2NXM - chains A and B of the 3 polymer chains in the assembly; structure by X-ray diffraction, 2.25 A resolution.

# Chain A (and B)
Name: Protease retropepsin
Organism: HIV-1 M:B_ARV2/SF2
Notes: EC 3.4.23.16; chain B of this document is another copy of the same molecule, construct and numbering; everything in this record applies to it too
UniProt: O38732 (O38732_9HIV1); numbering as in UniProt (aligned over 1-99)
Sequence (99 residues; each row starts with the number of its first residue):
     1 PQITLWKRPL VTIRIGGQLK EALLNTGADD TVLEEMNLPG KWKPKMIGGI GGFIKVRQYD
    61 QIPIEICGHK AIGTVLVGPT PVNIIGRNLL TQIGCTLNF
Sequence notes: engineered mutation Lys7 (Gln in O38732), Asn25 (Asp in O38732)

# Chain A / chain B interface
Contacting residue pairs (91; chain A residue first):
  Pro1(A) with Leu97(B); Asn98(B); Phe99(B), hydrogen bond (backbone-backbone)
  Gln2(A) with Thr96(B); Leu97(B); Asn98(B), hydrogen bond
  Ile3(A) with Thr96(B); Leu97(B), hydrogen bond (backbone-backbone); Phe99(B), hydrophobic
  Leu5(A) with Thr26(B); Arg87(B), hydrogen bond (backbone-side chain); Thr91(B); Cys95(B)
  Trp6(A) with Arg87(B), hydrogen bond (backbone-side chain); Thr91(B)
  Lys7(A) with Arg87(B)
  Arg8(A) with Asp29(B), salt bridge; Arg87(B)
  Pro9(A) with Thr26(B); Arg87(B)
  Leu23(A) with Gly27(B)
  Leu24(A) with Thr26(B), hydrogen bond (backbone-side chain); Leu97(B), hydrophobic; Phe99(B), hydrophobic
  Asn25(A) with Asn25(B); Thr26(B); Gly27(B), hydrogen bond (side chain-backbone)
  Thr26(A) with Pro9(B); Leu24(B), hydrogen bond (side chain-backbone); Asn25(B); Thr26(B), hydrogen bond (backbone-side chain); Leu97(B)
  Gly27(A) with Asn25(B)
  Asp29(A) with Arg8(B), salt bridge
  Ile50(A) with Gly49(B); Ile50(B); Gly51(B), hydrogen bond (backbone-backbone); Gly52(B)
  Gly51(A) with Gly51(B); Gly52(B)
  Gly52(A) with Ile50(B); Gly51(B)
  Ile54(A) with Ile50(B); Gly51(B)
  Cys67(A) with Phe99(B), hydrophobic
  His69(A) with Phe99(B)
  Pro79(A) with Ile50(B)
  Thr80(A) with Ile50(B)
  Pro81(A) with Gly49(B); Ile50(B)
  Ile84(A) with Ile50(B), hydrophobic
  Arg87(A) with Leu5(B), hydrogen bond (side chain-backbone); Trp6(B), hydrogen bond (side chain-backbone); Lys7(B); Arg8(B); Pro9(B)
  Thr91(A) with Leu5(B); Trp6(B)
  Ile93(A) with Phe99(B)
  Gly94(A) with Asn98(B); Phe99(B)
  Cys95(A) with Leu5(B); Leu97(B), hydrophobic; Asn98(B); Phe99(B), hydrophobic
  Thr96(A) with Gln2(B); Ile3(B); Thr96(B); Leu97(B); Asn98(B), hydrogen bond (backbone-backbone)
  Leu97(A) with Pro1(B); Gln2(B); Ile3(B), hydrogen bond (backbone-backbone); Pro9(B), hydrophobic; Leu24(B), hydrophobic; Thr26(B); Cys95(B), hydrophobic; Thr96(B); Leu97(B), hydrophobic
  Asn98(A) with Pro1(B); Gln2(B), hydrogen bond; Gly94(B); Cys95(B); Thr96(B), hydrogen bond (backbone-backbone); Asn98(B), hydrogen bond
  Phe99(A) with Pro1(B), hydrogen bond (backbone-backbone); Ile3(B), hydrophobic; His69(B); Ile93(B); Gly94(B); Cys95(B), hydrophobic
Other interface residues (no listed pair), chain A (38 interface residues in all): Thr4, Gly48, Gly49, Ile66, Leu90
Other interface residues (no listed pair), chain B (34 interface residues in all): Thr4, Leu23, Phe53, Ile54, Ile66, Cys67, Leu90

# Summary
38 residues of chain A and 34 residues of chain B are in contact, with 18 hydrogen bonds and 2 salt bridges.
Polar pairs include Arg8(A)-Asp29(B), Gln2(A)-Asn98(B) and Leu5(A)-Arg87(B).
Chain A and chain B are both Protease retropepsin (HIV-1 M:B_ARV2/SF2); the structure, Structure of HIV-1
protease D25N complexed with the rt-rh analogue peptide GLY-ALA-GLN-THR-PHE*TYR-VAL-ASP-GLY-ALA, was
determined by X-ray diffraction (same publication as 2NXD and 2NXL).
